PDB entry 8DUE | electron microscopy, 2.90 A resolution | chains C and M of the 7 polymer chains in the assembly

[Chain C]
Protein: DnaB-like replicative helicase
Source organism: Escherichia phage T4
Notes: EC 3.6.4.-
UniProtKB: P04530 (HELIC_BPT4); residues 1-432 here = UniProt positions 1-432
Amino-acid sequence (432 residues; each row starts with the number of its first residue):
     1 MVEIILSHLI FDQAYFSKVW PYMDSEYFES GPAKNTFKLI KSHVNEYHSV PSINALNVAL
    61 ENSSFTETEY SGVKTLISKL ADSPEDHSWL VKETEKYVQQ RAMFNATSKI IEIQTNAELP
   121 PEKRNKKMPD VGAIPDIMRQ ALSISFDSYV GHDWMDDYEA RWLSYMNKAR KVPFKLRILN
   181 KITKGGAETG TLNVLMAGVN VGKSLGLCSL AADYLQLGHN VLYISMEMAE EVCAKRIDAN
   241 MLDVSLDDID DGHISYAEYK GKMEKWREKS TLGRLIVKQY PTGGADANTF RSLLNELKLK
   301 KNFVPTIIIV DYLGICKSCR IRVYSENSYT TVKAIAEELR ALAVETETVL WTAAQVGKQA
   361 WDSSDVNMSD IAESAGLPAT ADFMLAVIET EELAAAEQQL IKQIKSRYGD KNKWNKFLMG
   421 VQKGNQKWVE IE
Swiss-Prot annotation at these positions:
  - binding site (ATP): Ala197 to Ser204
  - mutagenesis: Leu192 (L192Q: Partially suppresses phage growth inhibition by extra copies of bacterial AbpA-AbpB), Asp213 (D213Y: Partially suppresses phage growth inhibition by extra copies of bacterial AbpA-AbpB)
Small-molecule neighbours:
  - ATP-gamma-S (AGS; phosphothiophosphoric acid-adenylate ester), molecule 1: Val199, Asn200, Val201, Gly202, Lys203, Ser204, Leu205, Glu227, Met228, Arg236, Leu246, Tyr312, Gln355, Lys423, Gln426
  - ATP-gamma-S (AGS), molecule 2: Lys405, Ser406, Arg407, Tyr408, Gly409, Asp410, Lys411
What the authors report for this chain:
  - binding site for the 10-nt DNA strand (chain M): Asn327 to Tyr329, Lys358, Ala372 to Ala375

[Chain M]
Molecule: 10-nt DNA strand
Sequence (10 nucleotides; row label = number of the first residue in the row):
     7 TTTTTTTTTT

[Chain C / chain M interface]
Contacting residue pairs (8):
  Tyr329(C) - DT13(M)  phosphate contact
  Tyr329(C) - DT14(M)  phosphate contact
  Lys358(C) - DT16(M)  salt bridge to the phosphate
  Ala372(C) - DT15(M)  phosphate contact
  Glu373(C) - DT14(M)  hydrogen bond to the phosphate
  Glu373(C) - DT15(M)  hydrogen bond to the phosphate
  Ser374(C) - DT14(M)  phosphate contact
  Ala375(C) - DT14(M)  hydrogen bond to the phosphate
Interface residues without a listed pair, chain C (9 interface residues in all): Asn327, Ser328, Ile371

[In short]
Chain C and chain M form an interface of 9 and 4 residues respectively, with 3 hydrogen bonds and 1 salt
bridge. Polar contacts include Glu373(C)-DT14(M), Glu373(C)-DT15(M) and Ala375(C)-DT14(M). Bound to chain C:
ATP-gamma-S. From the paper: a binding site for the 10-nt DNA strand (chain M) at Asn327(C), Lys358(C) and
Ala372(C).
Here chain C is DnaB-like replicative helicase (Escherichia phage T4) and chain M is a 10-nt DNA strand. Entry
8DUE (Open state of T4 bacteriophage gp41 hexamer bound with single strand DNA) was determined by electron
microscopy together with 8DTP, 8DVF, 8DVI, 8DW6, 8DWJ, 8G0Z and 8GAO from the same study.
